9AYS - chains E and I of the 12 polymer chains in the assembly; structure by electron microscopy, 4.60 A resolution (low resolution: residue-level contacts below are approximate; hydrogen-bond / salt-bridge calls are withheld).

# Chain E
Protein: Surface protein gp120
From: Human immunodeficiency virus 1
UniProtKB: Q2N0S6 (Q2N0S6_9HIV1); the author numbering skips numbers that UniProt does not, so the offset changes along the chain: 31-400 = UniProt 30-399; 402-510 = UniProt 400-508
Sequence (514 residues; numbered -4 to 510; 1 number in that range is skipped by the numbering (no residue carries it; nothing is unmodelled there); the number before each row is that of its first residue; numbers below 1 keep their minus sign (Met-4 is residue -4)):
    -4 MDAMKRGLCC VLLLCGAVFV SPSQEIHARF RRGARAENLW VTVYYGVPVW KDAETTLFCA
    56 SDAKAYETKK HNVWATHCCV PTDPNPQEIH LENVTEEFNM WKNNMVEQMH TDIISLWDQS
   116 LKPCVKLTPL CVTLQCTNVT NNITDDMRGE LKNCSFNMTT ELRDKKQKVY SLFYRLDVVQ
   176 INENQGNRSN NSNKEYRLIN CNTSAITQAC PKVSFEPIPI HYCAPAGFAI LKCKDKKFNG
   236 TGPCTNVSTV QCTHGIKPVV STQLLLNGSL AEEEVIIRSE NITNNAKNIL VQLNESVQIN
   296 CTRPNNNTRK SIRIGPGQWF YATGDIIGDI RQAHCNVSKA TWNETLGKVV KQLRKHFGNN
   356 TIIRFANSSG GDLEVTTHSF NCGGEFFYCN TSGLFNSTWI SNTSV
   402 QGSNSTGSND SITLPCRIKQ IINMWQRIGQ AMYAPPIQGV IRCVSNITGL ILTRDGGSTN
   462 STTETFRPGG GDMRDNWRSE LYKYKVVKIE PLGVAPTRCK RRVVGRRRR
Unresolved in the structure: -4 to 32, 179-188, 402-406, 504-510
Sequence notes: initiating methionine (-4); expression tag (-3 to 30); conflict Lys64 (Glu63 in Q2N0S6), Cys73 (Ala72 in Q2N0S6), Thr240 (Pro239 in Q2N0S6), Asn241 (Ser240 in Q2N0S6), Ile271 (Met270 in Q2N0S6), Leu288 (Phe287 in Q2N0S6), Glu290 (Thr289 in Q2N0S6), Ser291 (Pro290 in Q2N0S6), Trp314 (Ala313 in Q2N0S6), Asn331 (Thr330 in Q2N0S6), Cys500 (Ala498 in Q2N0S6), Arg508 (Glu506 in Q2N0S6), Arg509 (Lys507 in Q2N0S6)
Cystine bridges: Cys54-Cys73, Cys119-Cys205, Cys126-Cys196, Cys131-Cys149, Cys218-Cys247, Cys228-Cys239, Cys296-Cys330, Cys377-Cys444, Cys384-Cys417
Glycans and other covalent adducts: N-acetylglucosamine (NAG) linked to Asn88, Asn148, Asn152, Asn197, Asn234, Asn241, Asn262, Asn276, Asn289, Asn295, Asn301, Asn331, Asn338, Asn354, Asn362, Asn385, Asn391, Asn447, Asn461

# Chain I
Protein: NHP V5 Epitope pAb - Predicted Heavy Chain
From: Macaca mulatta
Sequence (115 residues; numbered 0 to 114; the number before each row is that of its first residue; numbering starts at 0; X marks 115 residues of unknown identity (built as UNK)):
     0 XXXXXXXXXX XXXXXXXXXX XXXXXXXXXX XXXXXXXXXX XXXXXXXXXX XXXXXXXXXX
    60 XXXXXXXXXX XXXXXXXXXX XXXXXXXXXX XXXXXXXXXX XXXXXXXXXX XXXXX

# How chain E and chain I interact
Chain E side of the interface, 9 residues: Asn354, Asn355, Arg359, Ser392, Thr393, Ile395, Ser396, Ser399, Thr464

# Overview
Chain E and chain I make no direct contact in this assembly. N-acetylglucosamine is covalently linked to
Asn88(E), Asn148(E), Asn152(E), Asn197(E), Asn234(E) and Asn241(E) and 13 more.
Chain E is Surface protein gp120 (Human immunodeficiency virus 1) and chain I is NHP V5 Epitope pAb -
Predicted Heavy Chain (Macaca mulatta); the structure, HIV BG505.v5.2 (N289/N241) SOSIP Env in Complex with
V5, gp120-Interface, and Anti-Immune Complex pAbs from Rh.33203, was determined by electron microscopy
together with 9ATZ, 9AXD, 9AXI, 9AXK, 9AY6 and 9AYV from the same study.
